4H5I - chain A; structure by X-ray diffraction, 1.36 A resolution.

# Chain A
Molecule: Guanine nucleotide-exchange factor SEC12
From: Saccharomyces cerevisiae
UniProtKB: P11655 (SEC12_YEAST); numbering as in UniProt (aligned over 1-354)
Chain sequence (365 residues; each row starts with the number of its first residue; numbers below 1 keep their minus sign (Mse-2 is residue -2)):
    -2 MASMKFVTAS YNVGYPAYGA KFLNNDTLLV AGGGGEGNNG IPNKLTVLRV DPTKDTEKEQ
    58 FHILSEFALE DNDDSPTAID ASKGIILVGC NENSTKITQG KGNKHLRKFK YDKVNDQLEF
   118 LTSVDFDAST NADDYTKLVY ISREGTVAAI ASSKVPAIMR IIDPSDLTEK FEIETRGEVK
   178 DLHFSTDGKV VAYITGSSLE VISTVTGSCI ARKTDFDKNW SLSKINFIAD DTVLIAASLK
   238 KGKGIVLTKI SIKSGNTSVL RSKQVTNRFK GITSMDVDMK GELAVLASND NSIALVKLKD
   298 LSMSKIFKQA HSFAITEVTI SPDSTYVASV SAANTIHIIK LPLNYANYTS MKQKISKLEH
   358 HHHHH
Not modelled in the structure: -2 to 0, 345-362
Modified / non-standard residues: Mse-2, Mse348 (selenomethionine); Mse1, Mse156, Mse272, Mse276, Mse300 (selenomethionine; parent Met)
Sequence notes: expression tag (-2 to 0, 355-362)
Ion coordination: K+ site 1: Gly32, Gly34, Asn36, Ile38, Asp68; K+ site 2: Tyr137, Asp178, Leu179, Ile222
What the authors report for this chain:
  - K+ coordination: Gly32, Gly34, Asn36, Ile38, Asp68
  - contacts within the chain: Glu33-Ser91 (hydrogen bond), Gly31-Asn40 (hydrogen bond), Gly32-Asn40 (hydrogen bond), Asn40-Glu67 (hydrogen bond), Asn40-Asp70 (hydrogen bond)
  - mutagenesis - N36A, I38A, I38D, Y132D, D287K: decreased catalytic activity
  - mutagenesis - N40A: abolished catalytic activity
  - mutagenesis - N35A, K41A: unchanged catalytic activity
  - mutagenesis - N36A: unchanged catalytic activity on K+
  - mutagenesis - I38D, N40A: abolished growth
  - mutagenesis - I38A: decreased growth
  - mutagenesis - Y15K, N35A, N36A, N36Q, K41A, S72A, Y132D, E175K, D287K: unchanged growth

# Summary
Gly32, Gly34, Asn36, Ile38 and Asp68 form the K+ site 1. Tyr137, Asp178, Leu179 and Ile222 coordinate K+ site
2. From the paper: N36A, I38A and I38D, among others, reduce catalytic activity; K+ coordination by Gly32,
Gly34 and Asn36 among others; 12 substitutions were tested in all.
Chain A is Guanine nucleotide-exchange factor SEC12 (Saccharomyces cerevisiae); the structure, Crystal
Structure of the Guanine Nucleotide Exchange Factor Sec12 (P1 form), was determined by X-ray diffraction (same
publication as 4H5J).
